Entry 7YJO (electron microscopy, 2.80 A resolution); this record covers chains B and C of the 5 polymer chains in the assembly.

# Chain B
Molecule: Long chain base biosynthesis protein 2a
Source organism: Arabidopsis thaliana
Notes: EC 2.3.1.50
UniProtKB: Q9LSZ9 (LCB2A_ARATH); residues 6-489 here = UniProt positions 6-489
Chain sequence (485 residues; each row starts with the number of its first residue):
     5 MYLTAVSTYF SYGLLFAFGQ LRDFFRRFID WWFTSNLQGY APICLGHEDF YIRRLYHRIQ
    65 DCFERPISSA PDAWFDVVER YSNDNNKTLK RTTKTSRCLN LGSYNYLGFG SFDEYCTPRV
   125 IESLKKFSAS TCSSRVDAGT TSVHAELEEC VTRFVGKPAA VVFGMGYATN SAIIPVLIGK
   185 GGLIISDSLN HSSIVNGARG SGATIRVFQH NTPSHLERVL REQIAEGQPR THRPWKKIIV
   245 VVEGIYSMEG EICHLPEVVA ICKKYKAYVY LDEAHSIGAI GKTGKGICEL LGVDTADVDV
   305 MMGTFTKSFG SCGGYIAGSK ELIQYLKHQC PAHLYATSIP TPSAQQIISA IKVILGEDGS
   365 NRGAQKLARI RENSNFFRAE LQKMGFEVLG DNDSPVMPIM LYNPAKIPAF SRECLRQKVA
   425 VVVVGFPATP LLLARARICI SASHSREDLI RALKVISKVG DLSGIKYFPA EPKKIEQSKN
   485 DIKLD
Not modelled in the structure: 37-40, 476-489
Differences from the reference sequence: initiating methionine (5)
Ligand contacts:
  - pyridoxyl-serine-5-monophosphate (PLS; [3-hydroxy-2-methyl-5-phosphonooxymethyl-pyridin-4-ylmethyl]-serine): Tyr108, Met169, Gly170, Tyr171, Asn174, His195, Ser197, Glu247, Asp276, Ala278, His279, Met306, Thr308, Thr310, Lys311, Gly317
  - Z1T (N-[(2S,3R,4E)-1,3-dihydroxyoctadec-4-en-2-yl]tetracosanamide): Tyr13, Phe14, Tyr16, Gly17, Leu18, Phe20, Ala21, Tyr55, Phe430, Leu435
Curated features (UniProtKB/Swiss-Prot):
  - modified residue: Lys311 (N6-(pyridoxal phosphate)lysine)
Reported in the primary citation:
  - binding site for pyridoxyl-serine-5-monophosphate: Lys311

# Chain C
Molecule: Transmembrane protein, putative (DUF3317)
Source organism: Arabidopsis thaliana
UniProtKB: A8MSB8 (A8MSB8_ARATH); numbering as in UniProt (aligned over 1-56)
Chain sequence (77 residues; row label = number of the first residue in the row; numbers below 1 keep their minus sign (Met-20 is residue -20)):
   -20 MADYKDDDDK SGPDEVDASG RMNWVQRKIY LYNVTFGLYM LDWWERYLFN SLVVVLMWFV
    40 LYNGTRYFSE LFQRHLT
Not modelled in the structure: -20 to 0, 49-56
Differences from the reference sequence: initiating methionine (-20); expression tag (-19 to 0)

# Interface between chain B and chain C
Contacting residue pairs (26; chain B residue first):
  Ser11(B) - Thr14(C)
  Phe14(B) - Phe15(C)  hydrophobic
  Ser15(B) - Phe15(C)
  Leu18(B) - Phe15(C)
  Leu19(B) - Leu20(C)  hydrophobic
  Phe22(B) - Glu24(C)
  Arg26(B) - Glu24(C)  salt bridge
  Leu59(B) - Met19(C)  hydrophobic
  Arg62(B) - Met19(C)
  Arg62(B) - Leu20(C)
  Arg62(B) - Glu24(C)  salt bridge
  Ile63(B) - Met19(C)  hydrophobic
  Asn407(B) - Thr14(C)  hydrogen bond (side chain-backbone)
  Pro408(B) - Met19(C)
  Ala409(B) - Val13(C)
  Ala409(B) - Gly16(C)
  Ala409(B) - Tyr18(C)
  Ala409(B) - Met19(C)  hydrophobic
  Ala413(B) - Tyr9(C)
  Ala413(B) - Val13(C)  hydrophobic
  Ala413(B) - Tyr18(C)
  Arg416(B) - Tyr18(C)  hydrogen bond
  Glu417(B) - Tyr9(C)
  Leu466(B) - Arg6(C)
  Leu466(B) - Tyr9(C)  hydrophobic
  Ser467(B) - Leu10(C)
Also at the interface, not in a pair above, chain B (21 interface residues in all): Lys410, Pro412, Gly468
Also at the interface, not in a pair above, chain C (15 interface residues in all): Met1, Asp21, Trp23, Phe28

# Summary
The interface between chain B and chain C involves 21 residues on one side and 15 on the other, with 2
hydrogen bonds and 2 salt bridges. Among the polar pairs are Arg26(B)-Glu24(C), Arg62(B)-Glu24(C) and
Asn407(B)-Thr14(C). Chain B binds pyridoxyl-serine-5-monophosphate and compound Z1T. The paper reports a
binding site for pyridoxyl-serine-5-monophosphate at Lys311(B).
Chain B is Long chain base biosynthesis protein 2a and chain C is Transmembrane protein, putative (DUF3317),
both from Arabidopsis thaliana; the structure, Cryo-EM structure of the monomeric atSPT-ORM1 (LCB2a-deltaN5)
complex, was determined by electron microscopy together with 7YJK, 7YJM and 7YJN from the same study.
